9CBF - chain A; structure by X-ray diffraction, 2.26 A resolution.

Chain A:
Protein: Polyamine deacetylase HDAC10
From: Danio rerio
Notes: EC 3.5.1.48, 3.5.1.62
UniProt: F1QCV2 (HDA10_DANRE); residues 2-675 here = UniProt positions 2-675
Amino-acid sequence (676 residues; numbered 1 to 676; the number before each row is that of its first residue):
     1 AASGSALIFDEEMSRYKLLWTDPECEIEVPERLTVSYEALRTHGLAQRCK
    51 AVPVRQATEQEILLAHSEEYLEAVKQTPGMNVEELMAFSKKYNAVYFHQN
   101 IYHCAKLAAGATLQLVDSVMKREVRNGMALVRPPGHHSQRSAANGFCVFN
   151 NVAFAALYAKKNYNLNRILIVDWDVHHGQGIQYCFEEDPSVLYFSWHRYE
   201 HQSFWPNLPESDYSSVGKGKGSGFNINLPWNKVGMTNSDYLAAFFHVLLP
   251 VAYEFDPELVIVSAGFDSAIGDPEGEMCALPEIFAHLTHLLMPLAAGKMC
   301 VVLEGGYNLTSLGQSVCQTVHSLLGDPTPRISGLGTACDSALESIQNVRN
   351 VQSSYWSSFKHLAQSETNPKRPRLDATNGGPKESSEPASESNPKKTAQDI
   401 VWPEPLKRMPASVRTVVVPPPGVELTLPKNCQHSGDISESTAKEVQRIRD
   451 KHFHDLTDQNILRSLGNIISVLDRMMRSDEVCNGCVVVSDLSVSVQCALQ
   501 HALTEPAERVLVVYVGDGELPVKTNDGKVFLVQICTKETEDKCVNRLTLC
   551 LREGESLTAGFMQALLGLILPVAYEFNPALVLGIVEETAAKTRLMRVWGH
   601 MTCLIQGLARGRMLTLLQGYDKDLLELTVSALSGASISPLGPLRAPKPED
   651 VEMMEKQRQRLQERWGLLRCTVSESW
Disordered / not traced: 364-412, 425-426, 435-436, 456-457, 552-553, 588-593, 642-645
Differences from the reference sequence: expression tag (1, 676); conflict E24 (Ala in F1QCV2), A94 (Asp in F1QCV2), F154 (Ile in F1QCV2), T548 (Ser in F1QCV2), E586 (Gly in F1QCV2), R593 (Gly in F1QCV2), R596 (Thr in F1QCV2), M613 (Thr in F1QCV2), P646 (Leu in F1QCV2)
Metal / ion sites: K+ site 1: D172, D174, H176, S195, W196; Zn2+: D174, H176, D267 (together with A1AVR); K+ site 2: F185, D188, V191, F224
Residues lining bound ligands: A1AVR (1-[3-(aminomethyl)phenyl]-2-sulfanylethan-1-one): E24, I27, A94, H136, H137, G145, F146, D174, H176, W205, D267, E274, G305, Y307
Swiss-Prot annotation at these positions:
  - motif: P23, C25, E26 (Substrate specificity)
  - active site: H137 (Proton donor/acceptor)
  - binding site (substrate): D22, Y307
  - binding site (Zn(2+)): D174, H176, D267
  - site: E274 (Substrate specificity)
  - mutagenesis: N93 (N93A: No effect on steady-state kinetic parameters), E274 (E274L: Affects substrate specificity, diminishing N(8)-acetyl-spermidine deacetylase activity by 20-fold and enhancing acetyl-lysine deacetylase activity by about 100-fold)

Overview:
Ligands of chain A: compound A1AVR. D172, D174, H176, S195 and W196 form the K+ site 1. Curated annotation
(UniProt) lists active-site residue H137, substrate-binding residues D22 and Y307, 3 Zn2+-binding residues and
2 mutagenesis sites.
Chain A is Polyamine deacetylase HDAC10 (Danio rerio); the structure, Crystal Structure of Danio rerio Histone
Deacetylase 10 in Complex with m-Aminomethyl Phenylthioketone, was determined by X-ray diffraction, deposited
together with 9CBG, 9CBH, 9CBI, 9CBJ and 9CBK.
